Entry 8T5C (electron microscopy, 4.70 A resolution (low resolution: residue-level contacts below are approximate; hydrogen-bond / salt-bridge calls are withheld)); this record covers chains b and c of the 11 polymer chains in the assembly.

[Chain b (and c)]
Name: Glycoprotein G2
From: Lassa virus Josiah
Notes: chain c of this document is another copy of the same molecule, construct and numbering; everything in this record applies to it too
UniProt: P08669 (GLYC_LASSJ); residues 260-418 here = UniProt positions 260-418
Chain sequence (194 residues; numbered 260 to 453; the number before each row is that of its first residue):
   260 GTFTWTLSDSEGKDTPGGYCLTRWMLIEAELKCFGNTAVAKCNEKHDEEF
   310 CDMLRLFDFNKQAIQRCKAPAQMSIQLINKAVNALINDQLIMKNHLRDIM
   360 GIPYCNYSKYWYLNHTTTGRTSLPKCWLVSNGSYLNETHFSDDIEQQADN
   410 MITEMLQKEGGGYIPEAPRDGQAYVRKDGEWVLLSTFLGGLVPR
Not modelled in the structure: 419-453
Construct notes: conflict C326 (Leu in P08669), P329 (Glu in P08669); expression tag (419-453)
Swiss-Prot annotation at these positions:
  - glycosylation (N-linked (GlcNAc...) asparagine): N365, N373, N390, N395
Disulfides: C279-C292, C301-C310, C364-C385
Glycans and other covalent adducts: glycan linked to N365, N373; N-acetylglucosamine (NAG) linked to N390, N395

[Interface between chain b and chain c]
Pairs across the interface (15):
  G260(b) - Q348(c)
  F262(b) - H305(c)
  F262(b) - D306(c)
  F262(b) - N346(c)
  F262(b) - K352(c)
  T263(b) - K352(c)
  W264(b) - L355(c)
  W264(b) - M359(c)
  T265(b) - R356(c)
  F318(b) - M359(c)
  Q321(b) - M359(c)
  R325(b) - I361(c)
  K339(b) - M351(c)
  K339(b) - H354(c)
  A343(b) - K352(c)
Interface residues without a listed pair, chain b (14 interface residues in all): T261, L336, A340, N342

[Overview]
The interface between chain b and chain c involves 14 residues on one side and 11 on the other.
N-acetylglucosamine is covalently linked to N390(b) and N395(b).
Chain b and chain c are both Glycoprotein G2 (Lassa virus Josiah); the structure, Lassa GPC Trimer in complex
with Fab 8.11G and nanobody D5, was determined by electron microscopy.
